Entry 5NEM (electron microscopy, 10.80 A resolution (very low resolution: no residue pairs are listed; an interface is given only as per-side residue counts)); this record covers chains 1 and 3 of the 6 polymer chains in the assembly.

== Chain 1 ==
Protein: O PanAsia VP1
Source organism: Foot-and-mouth disease virus - type O
UniProt: A0A1B0SZV3 (A0A1B0SZV3_9PICO); residues 1-210 here correspond to UniProt positions 524-733 (UniProt number = residue number + 523)
Chain sequence (210 residues; numbered 1 to 210; the number before each row is that of its first residue):
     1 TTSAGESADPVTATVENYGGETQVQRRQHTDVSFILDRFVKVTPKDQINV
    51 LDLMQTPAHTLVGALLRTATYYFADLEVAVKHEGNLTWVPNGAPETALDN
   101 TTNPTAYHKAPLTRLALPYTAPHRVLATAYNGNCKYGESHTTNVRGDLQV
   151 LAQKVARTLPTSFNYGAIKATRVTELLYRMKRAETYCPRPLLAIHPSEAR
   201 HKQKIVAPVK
Differences from the reference sequence: conflict V155 (Ala678 in A0A1B0SZV3)
Reported in the primary citation:
  - conformationally variable residues (loop rearrangement): C134 to R157

== Chain 3 ==
Protein: O PanAsia VP3
Source organism: Foot-and-mouth disease virus - type O
UniProt: J3T9N5 (J3T9N5_9PICO); residues 1-220 here correspond to UniProt positions 305-524 (UniProt number = residue number + 304)
Chain sequence (220 residues; numbered 1 to 220; the number before each row is that of its first residue):
     1 GIFPVACSDGYGGLVTTDPKTADPAYGKVFNPPRNMLPGRFTNFLDVAEA
    51 CPTFLRFEGDVPYVTTKTDSDRILAQFDLSLAAKHMSNTFLAGLAQYYTQ
   101 YSGTINLHFMFTGPTDAKARYMIAYAPPGMEPPKTPEAAAHCIHAEWDTG
   151 LNSKFTFSIPYLSAADYAYTASDTAETTNVQGWVCLFQITHGKADGDALV
   201 VLASAGKDFELRLPVDARTQ
Differences from the reference sequence: conflict R56 (His360 in J3T9N5)
Residues lining bound ligands: alpha-D-mannopyranose (MAN): R56, E58, G59, D60, K84

== Interface between chain 1 and chain 3 ==
At this resolution (11 A) residue pairs are not listed: 78 residues of chain 1 and 81 of chain 3 lie at the interface.

== Overview ==
The interface between chain 1 and chain 3 involves 78 residues on one side and 81 on the other. Bound to chain
3: alpha-D-mannopyranose. The paper reports conformational variability at C134(1).
Here chain 1 is O PanAsia VP1 and chain 3 is O PanAsia VP3, both from Foot-and-mouth disease virus - type O.
Entry 5NEM (Localised reconstruction of alpha v beta 6 bound to Foot and Mouth Disease Virus O PanAsia ...)
was determined by electron microscopy (same publication as 5NE4, 5NED, 5NEJ, 5NER and 5NET).
